Entry 3RNC (X-ray diffraction, 2.74 A resolution); this record covers chains A and B of the 3 polymer chains in the assembly.

Chain A:
Protein: Toluene o-xylene monooxygenase component
Organism: Pseudomonas sp. OX1
Notes: EC 1.14.-.-
UniProt: Q6IV66 (Q6IV66_9PSED); residue numbers follow UniProt; this construct covers 1-498
Amino-acid sequence (498 residues; row label = number of the first residue in the row):
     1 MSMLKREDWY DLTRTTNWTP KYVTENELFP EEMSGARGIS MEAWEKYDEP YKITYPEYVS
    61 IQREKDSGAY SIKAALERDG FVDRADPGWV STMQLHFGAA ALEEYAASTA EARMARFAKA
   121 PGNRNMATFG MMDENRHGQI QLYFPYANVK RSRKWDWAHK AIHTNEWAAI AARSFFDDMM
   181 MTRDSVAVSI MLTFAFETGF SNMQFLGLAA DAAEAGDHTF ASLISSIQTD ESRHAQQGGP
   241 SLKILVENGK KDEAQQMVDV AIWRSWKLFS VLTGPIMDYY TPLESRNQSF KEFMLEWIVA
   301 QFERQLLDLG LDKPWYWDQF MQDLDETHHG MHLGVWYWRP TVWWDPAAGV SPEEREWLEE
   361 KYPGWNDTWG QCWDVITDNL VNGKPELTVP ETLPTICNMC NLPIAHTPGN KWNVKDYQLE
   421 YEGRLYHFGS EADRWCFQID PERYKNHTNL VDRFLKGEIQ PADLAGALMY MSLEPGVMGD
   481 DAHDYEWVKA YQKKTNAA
Not modelled in the structure: 1, 493-498
Sequence notes: engineered mutation A100 (Ile in Q6IV66), S201 (Thr in Q6IV66), K445 (Glu in Q6IV66)
Metal / ion sites: Fe ion site 1: E104, E134, H137 (together with 1,2-ethanediol, hydroxide ion); Fe ion site 2: E134, E197, E231, H234 (together with 1,2-ethanediol, hydroxide ion)
Residues lining bound ligands:
  - hydroxide ion: E104, E134, H137, E197, E231, H234
  - hydroxide ion (OH): E104, E134, H137, E197, E231, H234

Chain B:
Protein: Toluene o-xylene monooxygenase component
Organism: Pseudomonas sp. OX1
Notes: EC 1.14.-.-
UniProt: Q6IV62 (Q6IV62_9PSED); residue numbers follow UniProt; this construct covers 1-330
Amino-acid sequence (330 residues; each row starts with the number of its first residue):
     1 MSEQQPEALK PLKTWSHLAG NRRRPSEYEV VSTNLHYFTD NPERPWELDS NLPMQTWYKK
    61 YCFDSPLKHD DWNAFRDPDQ LVYRTYNLLQ DGQESYVQGL FDQLNDRGHD QMLTREWVET
   121 LARFYTPARY LFHALQMGSV YIHQIAPAST ITNCATYETA DHLRWLTHTA YRTRELANCY
   181 PDVGFGKRER DVWENDPAWQ GFRELIEKAL IAWDWGEAFT AINLVTKPAV EEALLQQLGS
   241 LAQSEGDTLL GLLAQAQKRD AERHRRWSSA LVKMALEKEG NREVLQKWVA KWEPLADKAI
   301 EAYCSALPDG ENAIVEAKSA SRYVRQMMGL
Not modelled in the structure: 1-7, 330

Chain A / chain B interface:
Pairs across the interface - 188 pairs, chain A then chain B:
  S2(A) - D102(B)  hydrogen bond (backbone-backbone)
  S2(A) - N105(B)  hydrogen bond (backbone-side chain)
  S2(A) - D106(B)  hydrogen bond (backbone-side chain)
  M3(A) - Q98(B)
  M3(A) - D102(B)
  M3(A) - Y171(B)
  L4(A) - Y171(B)  hydrogen bond (backbone-side chain)
  L4(A) - R174(B)
  L4(A) - E175(B)
  L4(A) - N178(B)
  D8(A) - R174(B)
  W9(A) - T167(B)
  W9(A) - Y171(B)
  W9(A) - R174(B)
  L12(A) - R129(B)
  L12(A) - A170(B)
  L12(A) - R174(B)
  L12(A) - G186(B)
  T13(A) - L166(B)
  T13(A) - A170(B)
  T15(A) - R129(B)  hydrogen bond (backbone-side chain)
  T15(A) - Y130(B)  hydrogen bond (backbone-side chain)
  T16(A) - Y130(B)
  T16(A) - H133(B)  hydrogen bond
  N17(A) - Y130(B)
  N17(A) - R190(B)  hydrogen bond (backbone-side chain)
  W18(A) - R190(B)
  W18(A) - W193(B)
  W18(A) - E194(B)
  W18(A) - R203(B)
  W18(A) - E207(B)  hydrogen bond
  T19(A) - R190(B)  hydrogen bond
  T19(A) - E194(B)  hydrogen bond (backbone-side chain)
  T19(A) - R203(B)  hydrogen bond (backbone-side chain)
  T19(A) - E207(B)
  P20(A) - R203(B)
  P20(A) - E207(B)
  K21(A) - R203(B)
  K21(A) - E207(B)  hydrogen bond (backbone-side chain)
  Y22(A) - Q200(B)  hydrogen bond
  Y22(A) - R203(B)
  Y22(A) - E204(B)
  Y22(A) - E207(B)  hydrogen bond (backbone-side chain)
  Y22(A) - K208(B)
  V23(A) - E207(B)
  V23(A) - K208(B)
  V23(A) - I211(B)  hydrophobic
  E27(A) - I211(B)
  E27(A) - W213(B)
  L28(A) - E207(B)
  L28(A) - L210(B)  hydrophobic
  L28(A) - I211(B)
  F29(A) - M137(B)  hydrophobic
  P30(A) - W213(B)  hydrophobic
  E32(A) - P53(B)
  E32(A) - W57(B)
  M33(A) - M54(B)  hydrophobic
  M33(A) - W57(B)
  Y55(A) - Y86(B)  hydrogen bond
  Y55(A) - Q90(B)  hydrogen bond
  Y55(A) - E94(B)
  Y55(A) - A160(B)
  Y55(A) - R164(B)
  P56(A) - E94(B)
  P56(A) - Q98(B)
  Y58(A) - Y83(B)  hydrogen bond
  V59(A) - N87(B)
  V59(A) - Q90(B)
  V59(A) - D91(B)
  S60(A) - D91(B)  hydrogen bond
  Q62(A) - Y83(B)  hydrogen bond
  Q62(A) - N87(B)
  R63(A) - L88(B)
  R63(A) - D91(B)  salt bridge
  D66(A) - Y83(B)
  D66(A) - R84(B)
  Y70(A) - R84(B)
  L102(A) - L35(B)
  E103(A) - Y37(B)  hydrogen bond
  Y105(A) - L35(B)  hydrophobic
  Y105(A) - H36(B)
  Y105(A) - S149(B)  hydrogen bond (side chain-backbone)
  Y105(A) - T152(B)
  Y105(A) - N153(B)  hydrogen bond
  A106(A) - Y37(B)  hydrophobic
  S108(A) - H143(B)  hydrogen bond
  T109(A) - Y58(B)
  T109(A) - H143(B)  hydrogen bond
  T109(A) - Q144(B)
  A112(A) - V140(B)
  A112(A) - H143(B)
  A112(A) - Q144(B)
  R113(A) - M54(B)
  R113(A) - Y58(B)  hydrogen bond
  R113(A) - Q144(B)
  A115(A) - V140(B)  hydrophobic
  R116(A) - M137(B)
  R116(A) - V140(B)
  R116(A) - Y141(B)
  R116(A) - L210(B)  hydrogen bond (side chain-backbone)
  R116(A) - W213(B)
  F117(A) - Y141(B)  hydrophobic
  F117(A) - Q144(B)
  F117(A) - W213(B)  hydrophobic
  R124(A) - H133(B)  hydrogen bond
  N125(A) - H133(B)  hydrogen bond
  N125(A) - Q136(B)
  N125(A) - L163(B)
  N125(A) - L166(B)
  T128(A) - Q136(B)  hydrogen bond
  T128(A) - T159(B)
  F129(A) - L163(B)  hydrophobic
  M131(A) - H143(B)
  M131(A) - T156(B)
  M131(A) - T159(B)
  M132(A) - Y83(B)
  M132(A) - Y86(B)  hydrophobic
  N135(A) - Y83(B)
  N135(A) - N153(B)
  N135(A) - Y157(B)  hydrogen bond
  R136(A) - Y83(B)
  Q139(A) - V31(B)
  Q139(A) - V82(B)
  Q139(A) - Y83(B)
  Q139(A) - N153(B)
  Q139(A) - Y157(B)  hydrogen bond
  L142(A) - W15(B)  hydrophobic
  L142(A) - V30(B)
  L142(A) - V31(B)
  L142(A) - L35(B)  hydrophobic
  Y143(A) - V31(B)  hydrophobic
  Y146(A) - T14(B)  hydrogen bond
  Y146(A) - W15(B)
  Y146(A) - V30(B)
  V149(A) - P11(B)
  V149(A) - L12(B)  hydrogen bond (backbone-backbone)
  V149(A) - K13(B)
  V149(A) - T14(B)
  V149(A) - W15(B)  hydrophobic
  K150(A) - P11(B)
  K150(A) - L12(B)
  S152(A) - P11(B)
  R153(A) - L9(B)
  R153(A) - K10(B)  hydrogen bond (side chain-backbone)
  R153(A) - L12(B)
  W155(A) - W15(B)
  D156(A) - W15(B)
  D156(A) - S16(B)  hydrogen bond
  H159(A) - W15(B)
  H159(A) - H17(B)  hydrogen bond
  H159(A) - T33(B)  hydrogen bond (side chain-backbone)
  H159(A) - N34(B)
  H159(A) - L35(B)
  I162(A) - Y37(B)  hydrophobic
  H163(A) - N34(B)  hydrogen bond (side chain-backbone)
  H163(A) - L35(B)
  H163(A) - H36(B)
  H163(A) - D40(B)  salt bridge
  R173(A) - E47(B)  salt bridge
  D177(A) - Y37(B)  hydrogen bond
  D177(A) - W46(B)
  D177(A) - E47(B)  hydrogen bond (side chain-backbone)
  D177(A) - L48(B)
  D178(A) - L48(B)
  M181(A) - W46(B)  hydrophobic
  M181(A) - M54(B)
  T182(A) - W46(B)
  T182(A) - L48(B)
  T182(A) - L52(B)
  T182(A) - M54(B)
  E442(A) - D49(B)
  R443(A) - L48(B)
  R443(A) - D49(B)  hydrogen bond (backbone-backbone)
  R443(A) - L52(B)
  Y444(A) - D49(B)
  K445(A) - D49(B)
  N446(A) - R44(B)  hydrogen bond
  N446(A) - D49(B)  hydrogen bond (backbone-side chain)
  N446(A) - S50(B)  hydrogen bond (side chain-backbone)
  N446(A) - N51(B)
  H447(A) - R44(B)
  H447(A) - E47(B)  salt bridge
  H447(A) - L48(B)
  R453(A) - E47(B)  salt bridge
  E474(A) - L9(B)
  P475(A) - A8(B)
  P475(A) - L9(B)  hydrogen bond (backbone-backbone)
  G476(A) - L9(B)
Other interface residues (no listed pair), chain A (88 interface residues in all): E45, T54, D133, R151, A158, I170, S174, F176, R183, V477
Other interface residues (no listed pair), chain B (86 interface residues in all): P25, E27, F101, A134, D161, T173

Overview:
The interface between chain A and chain B involves 88 residues on one side and 86 on the other, with 46
hydrogen bonds and 5 salt bridges. Among the polar pairs are R63(A)-D91(B), H163(A)-D40(B) and R173(A)-E47(B).
Ligands of chain A: hydroxide ion.
Here chain A is Toluene o-xylene monooxygenase component and chain B is Toluene o-xylene monooxygenase
component, both from Pseudomonas sp. OX1. Entry 3RNC (Structure of the Toluene/o-Xylene Monooxygenase
Hydroxylase T201S/I100A Double Mutant) was determined by X-ray diffraction, deposited together with 3RN9,
3RNA, 3RNB, 3RNE, 3RNF and 3RNG.
